Entry 9G1V (electron microscopy, 2.70 A resolution); this record covers chains C and K of the 17 polymer chains in the assembly.

== Chain C ==
Molecule: DNA-directed RNA polymerases I and III subunit RPAC1
From: Saccharomyces cerevisiae
UniProt: P07703 (RPAC1_YEAST); residues 1-335 here = UniProt positions 1-335
Sequence (335 residues; numbered 1 to 335; the number before each row is that of its first residue):
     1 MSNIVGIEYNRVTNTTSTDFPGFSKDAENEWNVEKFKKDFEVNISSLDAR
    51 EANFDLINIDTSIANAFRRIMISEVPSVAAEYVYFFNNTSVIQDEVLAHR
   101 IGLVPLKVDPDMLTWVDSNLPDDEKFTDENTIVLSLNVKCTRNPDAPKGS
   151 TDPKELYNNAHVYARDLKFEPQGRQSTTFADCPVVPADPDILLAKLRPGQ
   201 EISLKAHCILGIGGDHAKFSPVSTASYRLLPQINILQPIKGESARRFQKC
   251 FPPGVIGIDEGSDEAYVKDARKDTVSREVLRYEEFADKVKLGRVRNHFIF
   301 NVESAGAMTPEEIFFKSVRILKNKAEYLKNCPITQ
Not modelled in the structure: 1-29, 334-335
Curated features (UniProtKB/Swiss-Prot):
  - modified residue: S2 (N-acetylserine), S17 (Phosphoserine)

== Chain K ==
Molecule: DNA-directed RNA polymerases I and III subunit RPAC2
From: Saccharomyces cerevisiae
UniProt: P28000 (RPAC2_YEAST); residues 1-142 here = UniProt positions 1-142
Sequence (142 residues; each row starts with the number of its first residue):
     1 MTEDIEQKKTATEVTPQEPKHIQEEEEQDVDMTGDEEQEEEPDREKIKLL
    51 TQATSEDGTSASFQIVEEDHTLGNALRYVIMKNPDVEFCGYSIPHPSENL
   101 LNIRIQTYGETTAVDALQKGLKDLMDLCDVVESKFTEKIKSM
Not modelled in the structure: 1-44
Curated features (UniProtKB/Swiss-Prot):
  - modified residue (Phosphothreonine): T15, T33
  - cross-link: K134 (Glycyl lysine isopeptide (Lys-Gly) (interchain with G-Cter in ubiquitin))

== Interface between chain C and chain K ==
Pairs across the interface - 62 pairs, chain C then chain K:
  W31(C) - Y78(K)
  W31(C) - K82(K)
  W31(C) - L127(K)  hydrophobic
  V33(C) - D126(K)
  V33(C) - V130(K)  hydrophobic
  F36(C) - L127(K)  hydrophobic
  F36(C) - V130(K)  hydrophobic
  F36(C) - V131(K)  hydrophobic
  K37(C) - K134(K)  hydrogen bond (backbone-side chain)
  F40(C) - V131(K)  hydrophobic
  F40(C) - K134(K)  hydrogen bond (backbone-side chain)
  E41(C) - K134(K)
  V42(C) - F135(K)  hydrophobic
  V42(C) - K138(K)  hydrogen bond (backbone-side chain)
  N43(C) - K138(K)
  I44(C) - K138(K)
  I44(C) - I139(K)  hydrophobic
  L47(C) - I139(K)  hydrophobic
  L47(C) - M142(K)  hydrophobic
  F54(C) - F135(K)  hydrophobic
  D60(C) - Y78(K)
  S62(C) - N74(K)  hydrogen bond (side chain-backbone)
  S62(C) - A75(K)  hydrogen bond (side chain-backbone)
  S62(C) - Y78(K)
  I63(C) - A75(K)  hydrophobic
  I63(C) - L124(K)  hydrophobic
  I63(C) - L127(K)  hydrophobic
  A66(C) - T71(K)
  F67(C) - V131(K)  hydrophobic
  R69(C) - D69(K)  salt bridge
  R69(C) - H70(K)
  R69(C) - T71(K)  hydrogen bond
  I70(C) - T71(K)
  E311(C) - F135(K)
  F314(C) - F135(K)  hydrophobic
  F315(C) - E132(K)
  V318(C) - C128(K)
  V318(C) - E132(K)
  R319(C) - E132(K)  salt bridge
  L321(C) - C128(K)  hydrophobic
  K322(C) - M125(K)
  K322(C) - C128(K)
  K322(C) - D129(K)
  K324(C) - E68(K)
  K324(C) - L72(K)
  A325(C) - L121(K)
  A325(C) - M125(K)  hydrophobic
  E326(C) - M125(K)
  Y327(C) - K46(K)
  L328(C) - I65(K)  hydrophobic
  L328(C) - L72(K)  hydrophobic
  L328(C) - L121(K)  hydrophobic
  K329(C) - Q118(K)  hydrogen bond
  K329(C) - L121(K)
  K329(C) - K122(K)
  K329(C) - M125(K)
  C331(C) - K46(K)
  C331(C) - I47(K)  hydrophobic
  P332(C) - I47(K)
  I333(C) - I47(K)  hydrophobic
  I333(C) - K48(K)
  I333(C) - L49(K)
Other interface residues (no listed pair), chain C (35 interface residues in all): I59
Other interface residues (no listed pair), chain K (35 interface residues in all): F63, L76, V114, D123

== In short ==
The chain C/chain K interface involves 35 residues from each chain; the contacts include 7 hydrogen bonds and
2 salt bridges. Among the polar pairs are R69(C)-D69(K), R319(C)-E132(K) and K37(C)-K134(K).
Here chain C is DNA-directed RNA polymerases I and III subunit RPAC1 and chain K is DNA-directed RNA
polymerases I and III subunit RPAC2, both from Saccharomyces cerevisiae. Entry 9G1V (Yeast RNA polymerase I
elongation complex stalled by an apurinic site) was determined by electron microscopy, deposited together with
9G1X, 9G23, 9G24, 9G26, 9G27, 9G29, 9G2B and 9G2C.
